Entry 6W7N (electron microscopy, 3.40 A resolution); this record covers chains A and N of the 15 polymer chains in the assembly.

Chain A:
Molecule: 16S rRNA
Organism: Escherichia coli (strain K12)
Sequence (1542 nucleotides; row label = number of the first residue in the row):
     1 AAAUUGAAGA GUUUGAUCAU GGCUCAGAUU GAACGCUGGC GGCAGGCCUA ACACAUGCAA
    61 GUCGAACGGU AACAGGAAGA AGCUUGCUUC UUUGCUGACG AGUGGCGGAC GGGUGAGUAA
   121 UGUCUGGGAA ACUGCCUGAU GGAGGGGGAU AACUACUGGA AACGGUAGCU AAUACCGCAU
   181 AACGUCGCAA GACCAAAGAG GGGGACCUUC GGGCCUCUUG CCAUCGGAUG UGCCCAGAUG
   241 GGAUUAGCUA GUAGGUGGGG UAACGGCUCA CCUAGGCGAC GAUCCCUAGC UGGUCUGAGA
   301 GGAUGACCAG CCACACUGGA ACUGAGACAC GGUCCAGACU CCUACGGGAG GCAGCAGUGG
   361 GGAAUAUUGC ACAAUGGGCG CAAGCCUGAU GCAGCCAUGC CGCGUGUAUG AAGAAGGCCU
   421 UCGGGUUGUA AAGUACUUUC AGCGGGGAGG AAGGGAGUAA AGUUAAUACC UUUGCUCAUU
   481 GACGUUACCC GCAGAAGAAG CACCGGCUAA CUCCGUGCCA GCAGCCGCGG UAAUACGGAG
   541 GGUGCAAGCG UUAAUCGGAA UUACUGGGCG UAAAGCGCAC GCAGGCGGUU UGUUAAGUCA
   601 GAUGUGAAAU CCCCGGGCUC AACCUGGGAA CUGCAUCUGA UACUGGCAAG CUUGAGUCUC
   661 GUAGAGGGGG GUAGAAUUCC AGGUGUAGCG GUGAAAUGCG UAGAGAUCUG GAGGAAUACC
   721 GGUGGCGAAG GCGGCCCCCU GGACGAAGAC UGACGCUCAG GUGCGAAAGC GUGGGGAGCA
   781 AACAGGAUUA GAUACCCUGG UAGUCCACGC CGUAAACGAU GUCGACUUGG AGGUUGUGCC
   841 CUUGAGGCGU GGCUUCCGGA GCUAACGCGU UAAGUCGACC GCCUGGGGAG UACGGCCGCA
   901 AGGUUAAAAC UCAAAUGAAU UGACGGGGGC CCGCACAAGC GGUGGAGCAU GUGGUUUAAU
   961 UCGAUGCAAC GCGAAGAACC UUACCUGGUC UUGACAUCCA CGGAAGUUUU CAGAGAUGAG
  1021 AAUGUGCCUU CGGGAACCGU GAGACAGGUG CUGCAUGGCU GUCGUCAGCU CGUGUUGUGA
  1081 AAUGUUGGGU UAAGUCCCGC AACGAGCGCA ACCCUUAUCC UUUGUUGCCA GCGGUCCGGC
  1141 CGGGAACUCA AAGGAGACUG CCAGUGAUAA ACUGGAGGAA GGUGGGGAUG ACGUCAAGUC
  1201 AUCAUGGCCC UUACGACCAG GGCUACACAC GUGCUACAAU GGCGCAUACA AAGAGAAGCG
  1261 ACCUCGCGAG AGCAAGCGGA CCUCAUAAAG UGCGUCGUAG UCCGGAUUGG AGUCUGCAAC
  1321 UCGACUCCAU GAAGUCGGAA UCGCUAGUAA UCGUGGAUCA GAAUGCCACG GUGAAUACGU
  1381 UCCCGGGCCU UGUACACACC GCCCGUCACA CCAUGGGAGU GGGUUGCAAA AGAAGUAGGU
  1441 AGCUUAACCU UCGGGAGGGC GCUUACCACU UUGUGAUUCA UGACUGGGGU GAAGUCGUAA
  1501 CAAGGUAACC GUAGGGGAAC CUGCGGUUGG AUCACCUCCU UA
Not modelled in the structure: 680-710, 783-799, 1397-1506, 1531-1542

Chain N:
Name: 30S ribosomal protein S14
Organism: Escherichia coli (strain K12)
UniProt: P0AG59 (RS14_ECOLI); residues 0-100 here correspond to UniProt positions 1-101 (UniProt number = residue number + 1)
Chain sequence (101 residues; each row starts with the number of its first residue; numbering starts at 0):
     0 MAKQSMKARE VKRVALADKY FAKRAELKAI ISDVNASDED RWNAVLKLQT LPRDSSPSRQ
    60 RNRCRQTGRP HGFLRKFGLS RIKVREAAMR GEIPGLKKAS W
Not modelled in the structure: 0, 36-39

Interface between chain A and chain N:
Pairs across the interface (61):
  G973(A) - Arg68(N)  phosphate contact
  G973(A) - Arg80(N)  hydrogen bond to the phosphate
  A974(A) - Arg68(N)  salt bridge to the phosphate
  A974(A) - His70(N)  sugar contact
  A974(A) - Arg80(N)  salt bridge to the phosphate
  G976(A) - Arg60(N)  sugar contact
  G976(A) - His70(N)  phosphate contact
  G976(A) - Gly71(N)  phosphate contact
  A977(A) - Arg60(N)  salt bridge to the phosphate
  A977(A) - His70(N)  salt bridge to the phosphate
  C979(A) - Ser57(N)  base contact
  C979(A) - Arg58(N)  hydrogen bond to the base
  C980(A) - Arg12(N)  hydrogen bond to the sugar
  C980(A) - Ser57(N)  base contact
  C980(A) - Arg58(N)  hydrogen bond to the sugar
  U981(A) - Arg8(N)  salt bridge to the phosphate
  U981(A) - Arg12(N)  salt bridge to the phosphate
  U981(A) - Arg60(N)  sugar contact
  U981(A) - Pro69(N)  sugar contact
  U982(A) - Pro69(N)  phosphate contact
  A994(A) - Ser4(N)  base contact
  A994(A) - Ala7(N)  sugar contact
  C995(A) - Ala7(N)  sugar contact
  G1006(A) - Lys18(N)  phosphate contact
  U1007(A) - Lys18(N)  salt bridge to the phosphate
  U1008(A) - Arg23(N)  salt bridge to the phosphate
  G1048(A) - Ala1(N)  phosphate contact
  G1048(A) - Lys2(N)  phosphate contact
  G1048(A) - Gln3(N)  phosphate contact
  U1049(A) - Lys2(N)  salt bridge to the phosphate
  U1060(A) - Arg84(N)  salt bridge to the phosphate
  C1114(A) - Ser99(N)  hydrogen bond to the sugar
  U1115(A) - Trp100(N)  sugar contact
  G1186(A) - Trp100(N)  base contact
  G1187(A) - Ser99(N)  sugar contact
  A1188(A) - Lys97(N)  hydrogen bond to the phosphate
  A1188(A) - Ser99(N)  hydrogen bond to the sugar
  U1189(A) - Lys97(N)  salt bridge to the phosphate
  U1202(A) - Thr66(N)  hydrogen bond to the sugar
  U1202(A) - Arg68(N)  hydrogen bond to the sugar
  U1202(A) - Ile81(N)  base contact
  C1203(A) - Ala1(N)  phosphate contact
  A1216(A) - Ser4(N)  phosphate contact
  C1217(A) - Ser4(N)  phosphate contact
  C1217(A) - Arg8(N)  salt bridge to the phosphate
  C1218(A) - Arg8(N)  phosphate contact
  A1219(A) - Arg52(N)  hydrogen bond to the phosphate
  G1220(A) - Arg52(N)  salt bridge to the phosphate
  G1316(A) - Ser57(N)  sugar contact
  C1317(A) - Thr49(N)  sugar contact
  C1317(A) - Arg52(N)  base contact
  C1317(A) - Ser55(N)  phosphate contact
  C1317(A) - Pro56(N)  phosphate contact
  A1357(A) - Leu73(N)  sugar contact
  U1358(A) - Arg74(N)  salt bridge to the phosphate
  C1359(A) - Asn61(N)  phosphate contact
  C1359(A) - Arg74(N)  salt bridge to the phosphate
  A1360(A) - Ser57(N)  base contact
  A1360(A) - Arg74(N)  salt bridge to the phosphate
  A1368(A) - Trp100(N)  phosphate contact
  C1369(A) - Trp100(N)  hydrogen bond to the phosphate
Interface residues without a listed pair, chain A (42 interface residues in all): A975, A983, A1014, G1047, G1050
Interface residues without a listed pair, chain N (36 interface residues in all): Met5, Tyr19, Gln48, Gln59, Arg62, Phe72

Summary:
The interface between chain A and chain N involves 42 residues on one side and 36 on the other, with 11
hydrogen bonds and 16 salt bridges. Polar contacts include C979(A)-Arg58(N), C980(A)-Arg12(N) and
C980(A)-Arg58(N).
Chain A is 16S rRNA and chain N is 30S ribosomal protein S14, both from Escherichia coli (strain K12); the
structure, 30S-Inactive-low-Mg2+ Class A, was determined by electron microscopy together with 6W6K, 6W77, 6W7M
and 6W7W from the same study.
